Entry 5TE6 (X-ray diffraction, 2.40 A resolution); this record covers chains G and H of the 3 polymer chains in the assembly.

Chain G:
Name: clade A/E 93TH057 HIV-1 gp120 core
From: Human immunodeficiency virus 1
Reference sequence: A0A0M3KKW9 (A0A0M3KKW9_9HIV1); the author numbering skips numbers that UniProt does not, so the offset changes along the chain: 44-124 = UniProt 1-81; 198-301 = UniProt 82-185; 318-355 = UniProt 186-223; 357-397 = UniProt 224-264; 1 more segments
Sequence (353 residues; row label = number of the first residue in the row; note: 96 numbers in that range are skipped by the numbering (no residue carries them; nothing is unmodelled there)):
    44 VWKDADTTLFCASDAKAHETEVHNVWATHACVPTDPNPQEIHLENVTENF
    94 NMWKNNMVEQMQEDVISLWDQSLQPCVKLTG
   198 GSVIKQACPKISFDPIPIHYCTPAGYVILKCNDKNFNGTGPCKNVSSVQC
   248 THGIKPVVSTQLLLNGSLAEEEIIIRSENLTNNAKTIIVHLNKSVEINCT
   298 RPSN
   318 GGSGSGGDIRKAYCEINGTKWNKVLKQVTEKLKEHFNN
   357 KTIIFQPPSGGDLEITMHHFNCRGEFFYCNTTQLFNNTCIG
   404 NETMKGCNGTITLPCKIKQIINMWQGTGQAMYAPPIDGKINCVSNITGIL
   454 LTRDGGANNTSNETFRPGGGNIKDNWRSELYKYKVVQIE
Not modelled in the structure: 318-323, 404-409
Disulfides: Cys54-Cys74, Cys119-Cys205, Cys218-Cys247, Cys228-Cys239, Cys296-Cys331, Cys378-Cys445, Cys385-Cys418, Cys395-Cys410
Glycans and other covalent adducts: N-acetylglucosamine (NAG) linked to Asn234, Asn241, Asn262, Asn276, Asn289, Asn295, Asn334, Asn386, Asn392, Asn448
From the paper describing this entry:
  - post-translational modification sites: Asn276
  - mutagenesis - D368R: unchanged binding to N6

Chain H:
Name: Heavy chain of N6
From: Homo sapiens
Sequence (225 residues; numbered 1 to 216 plus 9 insertion-coded residues; the number before each row is that of its first residue; a row labelled like 82A-82C holds insertion residues (82A, then the next letters in order)):
     1 RAHLVQSGTAMKKPGASVRVSCQTSGYTFTAHILFWFRQAPGRGLEWVGW
    51 IK
   52A P
    53 QYGAVNFGGGFRDRVTLTRDVYREIAYMDI
82A-82C RGL
    83 KPDDTAVYYCARDRSYGD
100A-100E SSWAL
   101 DAWGQGTTVVVSAASTKGPSVFPLAPSSKSTSGGTAALGCLVKDYFPEPV
   151 TVSWNSGALTSGVHTFPAVLQSSGLYSLSSVVTVPSSSLGTQTYICNVNH
   201 KPSNTKVDKKVEPKSC
Not modelled in the structure: 128, 216
Disulfides: Cys22-Cys92, Cys140-Cys196

Interface between chain G and chain H:
Pairs across the interface (42):
  Lys97(G) with Asp100(H), salt bridge
  Leu122(G) with Tyr74(H)
  Glu275(G) with Asp100(H)
  Asn279(G) with Ser100A(H); Trp100C(H), hydrogen bond
  Asn280(G) with Trp47(H); Trp50(H), hydrogen bond; Asn58(H); Trp100C(H)
  Ala281(G) with Trp50(H), hydrophobic; Lys52(H), hydrogen bond (backbone-side chain); Ser100A(H); Trp100C(H)
  Lys282(G) with Asp100(H), salt bridge; Ser100A(H), hydrogen bond (side chain-backbone)
  Ser365(G) with Arg64(H), hydrogen bond
  Gly367(G) with Tyr54(H); Gly55(H)
  Asp368(G) with Gln53(H); Tyr54(H), hydrogen bond (backbone-backbone); Arg71(H), salt bridge
  Glu370(G) with Tyr54(H)
  Ile371(G) with Tyr54(H); Ala56(H)
  Asn425(G) with Tyr54(H), hydrogen bond (backbone-side chain)
  Met426(G) with Gln53(H); Tyr54(H)
  Trp427(G) with Tyr54(H), hydrogen bond (backbone-side chain)
  Gly429(G) with Gln53(H), hydrogen bond (backbone-side chain)
  Gly431(G) with Tyr74(H)
  Gln432(G) with Tyr74(H), hydrogen bond (backbone-side chain)
  Thr455(G) with Asn58(H)
  Arg456(G) with Asn58(H), hydrogen bond (backbone-side chain)
  Asp457(G) with Asn58(H); Arg64(H), salt bridge
  Gly458(G) with Trp47(H); Asn58(H), hydrogen bond (backbone-side chain); Phe59(H); Gly60(H); Gly61(H)
  Arg469(G) with Arg64(H)
  Gly473(G) with Tyr54(H)
Also at the interface, not in a pair above, chain G (27 interface residues in all): Thr283, Gly366, Thr430
Also at the interface, not in a pair above, chain H (20 interface residues in all): Thr30, Val57, Val73
Interface features reported in the paper:
  - residue pairs: Asn279(G)-Trp100C(H) (hydrogen bond), Asp368(G)-Arg71(H) (salt bridge)
  - epitope / paratope residues, chain G: Asn279(G), Asp368(G)
  - epitope / paratope residues, chain H: Tyr54(H), Arg71(H), Trp100C(H)

Summary:
27 residues of chain G face 20 of chain H across their interface; the contacts include 12 hydrogen bonds and 4
salt bridges. Among the polar pairs are Lys97(G)-Asp100(H), Lys282(G)-Asp100(H) and Asp368(G)-Arg71(H). The
authors report a hydrogen bond between Asn279(G) and Trp100C(H); a salt bridge between Asp368(G) and Arg71(H).
From the paper: D368R of chain G leaves binding to N6 unchanged; epitope/paratope residues Asn279(G),
Asp368(G) and Tyr54(H) among others.
Chain G is clade A/E 93TH057 HIV-1 gp120 core (Human immunodeficiency virus 1) and chain H is Heavy chain of
N6 (Homo sapiens); the structure, Crystal Structure of Broadly Neutralizing VRC01-class Antibody N6 in Complex
with HIV-1 Clade AE Strain 93TH057 ..., was determined by X-ray diffraction, deposited together with 5TE7.
